Entry 5FHR (X-ray diffraction, 1.63 A resolution); this record covers chains A and B.

Chain A (and B):
Protein: Catechol O-methyltransferase
From: Rattus norvegicus
Notes: EC 2.1.1.6; chain B of this document is another copy of the same molecule, construct and numbering; everything in this record applies to it too
UniProtKB: P22734 (COMT_RAT); residue numbers follow UniProt; this construct covers 46-258
Chain sequence (213 residues; each row starts with the number of its first residue):
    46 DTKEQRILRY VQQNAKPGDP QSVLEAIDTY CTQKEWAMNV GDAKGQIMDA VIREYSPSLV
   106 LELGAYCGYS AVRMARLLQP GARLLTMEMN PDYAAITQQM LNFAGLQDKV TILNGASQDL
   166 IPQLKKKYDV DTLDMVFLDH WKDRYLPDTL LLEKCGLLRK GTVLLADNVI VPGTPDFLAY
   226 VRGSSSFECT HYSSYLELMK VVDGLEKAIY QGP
Construct notes: conflict Leu243 (Tyr in P22734)
Metal / ion sites: Mg2+: Asp184, Asp212, Asn213 (together with 3,5-dinitrocatechol)
Small-molecule neighbours:
  - 3,5-dinitrocatechol (DNC): Trp81, Met83, Asn84, Lys89, Asp184, His185, Trp186, Lys187, Asp212, Asn213, Pro217, Leu241
  - S-adenosylmethionine (SAM): Met83, Asn84, Val85, Glu107, Gly109, Ala110, Tyr111, Tyr114, Ser115, Met132, Glu133, Met134, Asn135, Tyr138, Gly160, Ala161, Ser162, Gln163, Phe182, Asp184, His185, Trp186, Arg189

Interface between chain A and chain B:
Residue-residue contacts (146; chain A residue first):
  Gln78(A) with Tyr240(B), hydrogen bond
  Lys89(A) with Asp248(B), salt bridge; Leu250(B)
  Ile92(A) with Leu250(B), hydrophobic
  Tyr100(A) with Lys252(B), hydrogen bond; Ile254(B)
  Glu198(A) with Tyr255(B), hydrogen bond; Pro258(B)
  Leu203(A) with Tyr255(B), hydrophobic
  Arg204(A) with Tyr255(B)
  Lys205(A) with Tyr255(B); Gln256(B), hydrogen bond
  Gly206(A) with Ile254(B); Tyr255(B), hydrogen bond (backbone-backbone)
  Thr207(A) with Ala253(B); Ile254(B); Tyr255(B), hydrogen bond (backbone-backbone)
  Val208(A) with Lys252(B); Ala253(B)
  Leu209(A) with Glu251(B); Lys252(B); Ala253(B), hydrogen bond (backbone-backbone)
  Leu210(A) with Glu251(B)
  Ala211(A) with Leu250(B); Glu251(B), hydrogen bond (backbone-backbone)
  Asp212(A) with Asp248(B); Leu250(B)
  Asn213(A) with Asp248(B), hydrogen bond; Gly249(B), hydrogen bond (backbone-backbone)
  Val214(A) with Asp248(B); Gly249(B), hydrogen bond (backbone-backbone); Glu251(B)
  Ile215(A) with Asp248(B), hydrogen bond (backbone-side chain); Gly249(B)
  Val216(A) with Val247(B); Asp248(B), hydrogen bond (backbone-side chain)
  Leu223(A) with Glu251(B)
  Arg227(A) with Glu251(B), salt bridge
  Ser230(A) with Gln256(B)
  Ser231(A) with Ile254(B); Tyr255(B); Gln256(B), hydrogen bond (backbone-backbone); Gly257(B), hydrogen bond (side chain-backbone); Pro258(B)
  Phe232(A) with Ala253(B), hydrophobic; Ile254(B); Tyr255(B), hydrophobic
  Glu233(A) with Lys252(B); Ala253(B); Ile254(B), hydrogen bond (backbone-backbone); Gln256(B)
  Cys234(A) with Glu251(B); Lys252(B); Ala253(B), hydrophobic
  Thr235(A) with Glu251(B); Lys252(B), hydrogen bond (backbone-backbone)
  His236(A) with Gly249(B); Leu250(B), hydrogen bond (side chain-backbone); Glu251(B), salt bridge
  Tyr237(A) with Gly249(B); Leu250(B), hydrogen bond (backbone-backbone); Lys252(B), hydrogen bond
  Ser238(A) with Val247(B); Asp248(B)
  Ser239(A) with Val247(B); Asp248(B), hydrogen bond (backbone-backbone)
  Tyr240(A) with Thr77(B); Gln78(B), hydrogen bond; Lys245(B); Val246(B); Val247(B), hydrophobic; Asp248(B)
  Leu241(A) with Val246(B), hydrogen bond (backbone-backbone); Asp248(B)
  Leu243(A) with Val246(B), hydrophobic
  Lys245(A) with Tyr240(B)
  Val246(A) with Tyr240(B); Leu241(B), hydrogen bond (backbone-backbone); Leu243(B), hydrophobic
  Val247(A) with Val216(B); Ser238(B); Ser239(B); Tyr240(B), hydrophobic
  Asp248(A) with Lys89(B), salt bridge; Asp212(B); Asn213(B), hydrogen bond; Val214(B); Ile215(B), hydrogen bond (side chain-backbone); Val216(B), hydrogen bond (side chain-backbone); Ser238(B); Ser239(B), hydrogen bond (backbone-backbone); Tyr240(B); Leu241(B)
  Gly249(A) with Asn213(B), hydrogen bond (backbone-backbone); Val214(B), hydrogen bond (backbone-backbone); Ile215(B); His236(B); Tyr237(B)
  Leu250(A) with Lys89(B); Ile92(B), hydrophobic; Leu210(B), hydrophobic; Ala211(B); Asp212(B); His236(B), hydrogen bond (backbone-side chain); Tyr237(B), hydrogen bond (backbone-backbone)
  Glu251(A) with Leu209(B); Leu210(B); Ala211(B), hydrogen bond (backbone-backbone); Val214(B); Arg227(B), salt bridge; Cys234(B); Thr235(B); His236(B), salt bridge
  Lys252(A) with Tyr100(B), hydrogen bond; Val208(B); Leu209(B); Glu233(B); Cys234(B); Thr235(B), hydrogen bond (backbone-backbone); Tyr237(B), hydrogen bond
  Ala253(A) with Thr207(B); Val208(B); Leu209(B), hydrogen bond (backbone-backbone); Phe232(B), hydrophobic; Glu233(B); Cys234(B), hydrophobic
  Ile254(A) with Tyr100(B); Gly206(B); Thr207(B); Ser231(B); Phe232(B); Glu233(B), hydrogen bond (backbone-backbone)
  Tyr255(A) with Glu198(B), hydrogen bond; Leu203(B), hydrophobic; Arg204(B); Lys205(B); Gly206(B), hydrogen bond (backbone-backbone); Thr207(B), hydrogen bond (backbone-backbone); Ser231(B); Phe232(B), hydrophobic
  Gln256(A) with Lys205(B); Ser230(B); Ser231(B), hydrogen bond (backbone-backbone); Glu233(B)
  Gly257(A) with Ser231(B), hydrogen bond (backbone-side chain)
  Pro258(A) with Ser231(B)
Interface residues without a listed pair, chain A (53 interface residues in all): Thr77, Met93, Glu99, Phe182, Val226
Interface residues without a listed pair, chain B (51 interface residues in all): Glu99, Phe182, Val226

Summary:
The interface between chain A and chain B involves 53 residues on one side and 51 on the other; the contacts
include 43 hydrogen bonds and 6 salt bridges. Polar pairs include Lys89(A)-Asp248(B), Arg227(A)-Glu251(B) and
His236(A)-Glu251(B). Bound to chain A: 3,5-dinitrocatechol and S-adenosylmethionine.
Both chains are Catechol O-methyltransferase (Rattus norvegicus). Entry 5FHR (Crystal structure of Y200L
mutant of Rat Catechol-O-Methyltransferase in complex with AdoMet and 3,5-dinitrocatechol) was determined by
X-ray diffraction (same publication as 5FHQ).
